PDB entry 9C23 | X-ray diffraction, 1.70 A resolution | chain A

[Chain A]
Molecule: Cyan thermostable protein 1.0
Organism: synthetic construct
Notes: engineered mutation(s): Y67W, W143L, E144I, P145D, S146A, I199T (relative to thermal green protein)
Chain sequence (249 residues; row label = number of the first residue in the row; note: 2 numbers in that range are skipped by the numbering (no residue carries them; nothing is unmodelled there)):
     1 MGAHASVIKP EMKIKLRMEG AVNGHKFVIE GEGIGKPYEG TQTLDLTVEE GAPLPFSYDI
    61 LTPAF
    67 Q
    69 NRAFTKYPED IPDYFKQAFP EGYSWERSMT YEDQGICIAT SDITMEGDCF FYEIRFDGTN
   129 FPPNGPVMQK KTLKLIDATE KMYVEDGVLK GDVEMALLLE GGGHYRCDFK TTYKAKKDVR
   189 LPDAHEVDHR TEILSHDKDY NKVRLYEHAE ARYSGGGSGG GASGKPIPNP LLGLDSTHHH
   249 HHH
Unresolved in the structure: 1-5, 224-251
Modified / non-standard residues: Q67 (chromophore; 4M9)
Covalent attachments: covalent link F65-Q67; covalent link Q67-N69

[Overview]
Chain A is Cyan thermostable protein 1.0 (synthetic construct); the structure, Cyan thermostable protein (CTP)
1.0 at pH 6.5, was determined by X-ray diffraction, deposited together with 9C25, 9C26 and 9CXP.
